PDB entry 8SNC | electron microscopy, 3.20 A resolution | chains A and B of the 3 polymer chains in the assembly

# Chain A
Name: Hyaluronan synthase
Source organism: Paramecium bursaria Chlorella virus CZ-2
UniProtKB: M1H2Q1 (M1H2Q1_9PHYC); numbering as in UniProt (aligned over 2-561)
Amino-acid sequence (574 residues; numbered 0 to 573; the number before each row is that of its first residue; numbering starts at 0):
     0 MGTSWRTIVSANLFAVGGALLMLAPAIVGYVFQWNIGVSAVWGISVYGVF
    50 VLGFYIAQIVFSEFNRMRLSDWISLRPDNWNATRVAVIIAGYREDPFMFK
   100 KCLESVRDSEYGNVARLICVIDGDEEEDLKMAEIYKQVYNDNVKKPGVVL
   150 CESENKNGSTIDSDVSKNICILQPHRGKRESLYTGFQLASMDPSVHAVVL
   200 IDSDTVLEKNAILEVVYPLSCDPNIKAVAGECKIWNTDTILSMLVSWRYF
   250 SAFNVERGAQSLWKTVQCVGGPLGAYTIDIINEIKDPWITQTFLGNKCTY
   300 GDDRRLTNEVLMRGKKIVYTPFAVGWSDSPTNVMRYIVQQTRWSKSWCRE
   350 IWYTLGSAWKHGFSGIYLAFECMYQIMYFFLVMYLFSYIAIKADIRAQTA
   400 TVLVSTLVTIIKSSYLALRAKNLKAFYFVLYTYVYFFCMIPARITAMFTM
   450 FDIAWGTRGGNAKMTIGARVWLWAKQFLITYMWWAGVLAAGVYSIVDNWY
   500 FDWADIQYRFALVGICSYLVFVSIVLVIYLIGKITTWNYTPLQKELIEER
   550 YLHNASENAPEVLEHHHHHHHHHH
Disordered / not traced: 0-37, 292-296, 453-468, 553-573
Differences from the reference sequence: expression tag (0-1, 562-573)
Ion coordination: Mn2+ site 1: Glu93, Asp203; Mn2+ site 2 near Asp203 (its only coordinating residue here)
From the paper describing this entry:
  - mutagenesis - W454A, W454F, G455A: abolished catalytic activity
  - mutagenesis - R457K: decreased catalytic activity
  - catalytic residues: Asp302 (proposed by the authors, not directly observed)
  - mutagenesis - D302N: abolished catalytic activity (proposed by the authors, not directly observed)

# Chain B
Name: Nanobody 872
Source organism: Lama glama
Notes: antibody fragment or engineered binder
Amino-acid sequence (134 residues; numbered 1 to 134; the number before each row is that of its first residue):
     1 QVQLVESGGGLVQAGGSLKVSCAASGRAFKTYRMAWFRQAPGKEREFVSG
    51 ISALETTYYADSVKGRFTISRDNTKNTVSLQMDSLKPEDTAVYYCAARRY
   101 GGTDYTTTGSYDYWGQGTQVTVSSHHHHHHEPEA
Disordered / not traced: 123-134
Disulfide bonds: Cys22-Cys95

# How chain A and chain B interact
Residue-residue contacts - 25 pairs, chain A then chain B:
  Ile394(A) - Leu54(B)  hydrophobic
  Arg395(A) - Leu54(B)
  Asp496(A) - Lys30(B)  salt bridge
  Asp496(A) - Thr31(B)
  Trp498(A) - Arg99(B)  hydrogen bond (backbone-side chain)
  Tyr499(A) - Thr31(B)
  Tyr499(A) - Ala53(B)  hydrophobic
  Tyr499(A) - Leu54(B)
  Tyr499(A) - Arg99(B)
  Phe500(A) - Arg99(B)
  Phe500(A) - Tyr100(B)
  Phe500(A) - Gly101(B)  hydrogen bond (backbone-backbone)
  Asp501(A) - Arg33(B)  salt bridge
  Asp501(A) - Arg98(B)  salt bridge
  Trp502(A) - Gly101(B)
  Trp502(A) - Gly102(B)
  Trp502(A) - Thr103(B)  hydrogen bond (backbone-backbone)
  Ala503(A) - Tyr58(B)  hydrogen bond (backbone-side chain)
  Ala503(A) - Gly102(B)  hydrogen bond (backbone-backbone)
  Asp504(A) - Ser52(B)  hydrogen bond
  Asp504(A) - Leu54(B)
  Asp504(A) - Thr56(B)  hydrogen bond
  Asp504(A) - Tyr58(B)  hydrogen bond
  Gln506(A) - Leu54(B)  hydrogen bond (side chain-backbone)
  Gln506(A) - Thr56(B)  hydrogen bond
Interface residues without a listed pair, chain A (16 interface residues in all): Asp393, Asn497, Ile505, Tyr507, Arg508
Interface residues without a listed pair, chain B (15 interface residues in all): Tyr105

# Overview
16 residues of chain A and 15 residues of chain B are in contact, with 10 hydrogen bonds and 3 salt bridges.
Among the polar pairs are Asp496(A)-Lys30(B), Asp501(A)-Arg33(B) and Asp501(A)-Arg98(B). From the paper: the
catalytic residue Asp302(A); W454A, W454F and G455A of chain A, among others, abolish catalytic activity; 5
substitutions were tested in all.
Chain A is Hyaluronan synthase (Paramecium bursaria Chlorella virus CZ-2) and chain B is Nanobody 872 (Lama
glama); the structure, Chlorella virus Hyaluronan Synthase bound to GlcA extended GlcNAc primer, was
determined by electron microscopy, deposited together with 8SMM, 8SMN, 8SMP, 8SND and 8SNE.
